5CFC - chains A and C of the 4 polymer chains in the assembly; structure by X-ray diffraction, 2.50 A resolution.

# Chain A
Molecule: VP1
Source organism: Saffold virus
UniProt: C0MHL9 (C0MHL9_9PICO); the author numbering skips numbers that UniProt does not, so the offset changes along the chain: 1-82 = UniProt 647-728; 89-188 = UniProt 729-828; 191-260 = UniProt 829-898
Amino-acid sequence (252 residues; each row starts with the number of its first residue; note: 8 numbers in that range are skipped by the numbering (no residue carries them; nothing is unmodelled there)):
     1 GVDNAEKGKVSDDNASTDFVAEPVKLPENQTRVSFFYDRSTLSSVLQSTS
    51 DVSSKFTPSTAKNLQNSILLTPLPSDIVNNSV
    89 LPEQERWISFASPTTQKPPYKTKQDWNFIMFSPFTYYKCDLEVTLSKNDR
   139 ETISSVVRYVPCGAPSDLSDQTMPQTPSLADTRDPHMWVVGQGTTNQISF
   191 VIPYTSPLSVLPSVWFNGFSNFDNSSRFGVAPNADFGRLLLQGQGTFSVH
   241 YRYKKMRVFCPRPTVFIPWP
Differences from the reference sequence: conflict F36 (Val682 in C0MHL9)

# Chain C
Molecule: VP2
Source organism: Saffold virus
UniProt: C0MHL9 (C0MHL9_9PICO); residues 11-268 here correspond to UniProt positions 154-411 (UniProt number = residue number + 143)
Amino-acid sequence (258 residues; each row starts with the number of its first residue):
    11 SDRVSSDTAGNTATNTQSTVGRLFGFGQRHKGKHPASCADTATDKVLAAE
    61 RYYTIKLASWTKTQESFDHIRVPLPHALAGENGGVFSSTLRRHYLCKCGW
   111 RIQVQCNASQFHAGSLLVFMAPEFDTSNHSTEVEPRADTAFKVDANWQKH
   161 AQILTGHAYVNTTTKVNVPLALNHQNFWQWTTYPHQILNLRTNTTCDLEV
   211 PYVNVCPTSSWTQHANWTLVIAVLTPLQYSQGSATTIEITASIQPVKPVF
   261 NGLRHTVV

# How chain A and chain C interact
Residue-residue contacts (108; chain A residue first):
  E6(A) with V30(C); Q196(C); I197(C), hydrogen bond (backbone-backbone); N199(C); T202(C), hydrogen bond
  K7(A) with V30(C); L33(C); Q196(C)
  G8(A) with L33(C); H195(C)
  L73(A) with L182(C), hydrophobic
  P74(A) with L182(C)
  Q92(A) with L182(C)
  E93(A) with L182(C)
  R94(A) with E144(C), salt bridge; Y169(C); A181(C); L182(C), hydrogen bond (backbone-backbone)
  W95(A) with A168(C), hydrophobic; Y169(C); V178(C), hydrophobic; L180(C); A181(C), hydrophobic
  I96(A) with N177(C); V178(C); P179(C); L180(C), hydrogen bond (backbone-backbone)
  S97(A) with N177(C); V178(C)
  F98(A) with V176(C); N177(C), hydrogen bond (backbone-backbone); P179(C)
  P101(A) with N177(C)
  Q104(A) with V176(C); N177(C), hydrogen bond
  Y108(A) with P179(C), hydrophobic
  I117(A) with L180(C), hydrophobic
  T123(A) with P132(C); E133(C)
  Y124(A) with P132(C); E133(C), hydrogen bond; N214(C); V215(C), hydrophobic
  L198(A) with V215(C)
  S199(A) with V215(C), hydrogen bond (backbone-backbone); P217(C)
  V200(A) with N214(C); V215(C), hydrogen bond (backbone-backbone)
  P202(A) with V215(C)
  V204(A) with L182(C); H184(C)
  W205(A) with E133(C); D135(C); Y169(C); L182(C); N183(C)
  F206(A) with E133(C); H224(C)
  N207(A) with E133(C), hydrogen bond (backbone-side chain); F134(C); D135(C); T136(C), hydrogen bond; F151(C); H224(C), hydrogen bond (backbone-side chain); A225(C), hydrogen bond (side chain-backbone)
  G208(A) with Q223(C)
  F209(A) with P145(C); R146(C); A147(C); F151(C), hydrophobic; Q223(C), hydrogen bond (backbone-backbone)
  N211(A) with Q223(C)
  F212(A) with Y104(C), hydrophobic; S220(C); Q223(C)
  N214(A) with R146(C), hydrogen bond (backbone-side chain); A147(C); T222(C), hydrogen bond (side chain-backbone); Q223(C)
  S215(A) with R146(C), hydrogen bond (backbone-side chain)
  S216(A) with R146(C)
  F218(A) with D135(C); S137(C); P145(C), hydrophobic; A150(C), hydrophobic; F151(C), hydrophobic; Y169(C)
  C250(A) with F36(C), hydrophobic; P132(C), hydrophobic; V213(C), hydrophobic
  P251(A) with Y193(C)
  R252(A) with H184(C), hydrogen bond (side chain-backbone); Q185(C); T192(C); Y193(C)
  P253(A) with Q185(C); N186(C); Q189(C); W190(C); T192(C); Y193(C)
  T254(A) with N186(C), hydrogen bond (backbone-side chain); Q189(C)
  V255(A) with H184(C)
  F256(A) with L164(C), hydrophobic; N186(C); W188(C)
  W259(A) with W188(C)
Other interface residues (no listed pair), chain A (46 interface residues in all): A5, K9, S100, R217
Other interface residues (no listed pair), chain C (52 interface residues in all): N203, C216, T228

# In short
46 residues of chain A and 52 residues of chain C are in contact, with 19 hydrogen bonds and 1 salt bridge.
Polar pairs include R94(A)-E144(C), E6(A)-T202(C) and Q104(A)-N177(C).
Chain A is VP1 and chain C is VP2, both from Saffold virus; the structure, Crystal Structure of Human
Cardiovirus SAFV-3, was determined by X-ray diffraction, deposited together with 5CFD and 5A8F.
